Entry 8FNF (electron microscopy, 3.50 A resolution); this record covers chains m and 6 of the 8 polymer chains in the assembly.

# Chain m
Molecule: mRNA
Organism: Trypanosoma brucei
Sequence (20 nucleotides; numbered 105 to 124; the number before each row is that of its first residue):
   105 UAAUAGAAUA AGAUAUAAAA

# Chain 6
Protein: RAP domain-containing protein
Organism: Trypanosoma brucei
UniProt: Q57ZX7 (Q57ZX7_TRYB2); residues 1-516 here = UniProt positions 1-516
Sequence (516 residues; row label = number of the first residue in the row):
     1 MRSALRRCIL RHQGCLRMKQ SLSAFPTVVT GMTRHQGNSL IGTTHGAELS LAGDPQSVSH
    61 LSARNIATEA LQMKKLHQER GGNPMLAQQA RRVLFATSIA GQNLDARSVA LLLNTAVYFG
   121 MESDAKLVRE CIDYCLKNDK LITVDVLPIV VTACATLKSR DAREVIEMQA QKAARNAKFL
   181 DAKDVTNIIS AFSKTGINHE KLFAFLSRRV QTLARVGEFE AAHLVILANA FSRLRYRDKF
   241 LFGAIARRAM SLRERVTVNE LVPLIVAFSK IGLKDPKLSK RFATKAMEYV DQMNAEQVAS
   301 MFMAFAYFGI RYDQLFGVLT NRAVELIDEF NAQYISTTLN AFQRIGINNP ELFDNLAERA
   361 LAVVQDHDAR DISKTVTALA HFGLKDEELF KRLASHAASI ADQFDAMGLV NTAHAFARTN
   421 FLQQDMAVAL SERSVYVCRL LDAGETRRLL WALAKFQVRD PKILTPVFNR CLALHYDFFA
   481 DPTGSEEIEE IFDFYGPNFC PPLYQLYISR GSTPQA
Disordered / not traced: 1-57, 510-516

# Interface between chain m and chain 6
Residue-residue contacts - 27 pairs, chain m then chain 6:
  A111(m) with Arg64(6), base contact
  U113(m) with Arg107(6), sugar contact; Lys183(6), sugar contact
  A114(m) with Arg107(6), salt bridge to the phosphate; Lys183(6), salt bridge to the phosphate; Asn187(6), sugar contact; His223(6), base contact
  A115(m) with Lys75(6), salt bridge to the phosphate
  G116(m) with Ser190(6), phosphate contact; Lys194(6), salt bridge to the phosphate; Ala222(6), base contact; Ile226(6), base contact; Asn259(6), hydrogen bond to the base; Glu260(6), base contact; Pro263(6), base contact
  A117(m) with Asn229(6), sugar contact; Lys270(6), phosphate contact; Glu296(6), hydrogen bond to the base; Ser300(6), base contact
  U118(m) with Arg233(6), salt bridge to the phosphate; Lys270(6), salt bridge to the phosphate
  A119(m) with Tyr307(6), sugar contact; Arg370(6), salt bridge to the phosphate; Asp405(6), hydrogen bond to the base; Met407(6), base contact
  U120(m) with Tyr307(6), hydrogen bond to the phosphate
  A122(m) with Lys274(6), salt bridge to the phosphate
Interface residues without a listed pair, chain m (11 interface residues in all): A121
Interface residues without a listed pair, chain 6 (33 interface residues in all): Gln78, Glu79, Val225, Arg235, Arg237, Gly272, Met303, Gln333, Gly408, Asn411

# In short
The interface between chain m and chain 6 involves 11 residues on one side and 33 on the other, with 4
hydrogen bonds and 8 salt bridges. Polar pairs include G116(m)-Asn259(6), A117(m)-Glu296(6) and
A119(m)-Asp405(6).
Here chain m is mRNA and chain 6 is RAP domain-containing protein, both from Trypanosoma brucei. Entry 8FNF
(Cryo-EM structure of RNase-untreated RESC-C in trypanosomal RNA editing) was determined by electron
microscopy together with 8FN4, 8FN6, 8FNC, 8FNI and 8FNK from the same study.
